Entry 7VB9 (electron microscopy, 3.45 A resolution); this record covers chains 7 and 6 of the 51 polymer chains in the assembly.

# Chain 7 (and 6)
Molecule: Light-harvesting protein B-875 alpha chain
Organism: Cereibacter sphaeroides 2.4.1
Notes: chain 6 of this document is another copy of the same molecule, construct and numbering; everything in this record applies to it too
Reference sequence: Q3J1A4 (LHA1_RHOS4); residues 1-58 here = UniProt positions 1-58
Sequence (58 residues; numbered 1 to 58; the number before each row is that of its first residue):
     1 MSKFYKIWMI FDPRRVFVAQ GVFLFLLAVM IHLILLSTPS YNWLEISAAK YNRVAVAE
Disordered / not traced: 47-58
Ligand contacts:
  - bacteriochlorophyll a (BCL), molecule 1: Ile7, Val16, Gln20, Phe23, Ile31
  - bacteriochlorophyll a (BCL), molecule 2: Gly21, Leu24, Phe25, Ala28, His32, Leu35, Tyr41, Trp43
  - bacteriochlorophyll a (BCL), molecule 3: Leu24, Leu27, Ala28, Ile31, His32, Leu35, Tyr41
  - spheroidene (SPO), molecule 1: Lys6, Ile7, Ile10
  - spheroidene (SPO), molecule 2: Phe17, Gln20, Phe23, Leu24, Leu27, Met30, Ile31, Ile34
Curated features (UniProtKB/Swiss-Prot):
  - binding site (a bacteriochlorophyll): His32

# Interface between chain 7 and chain 6
Pairs across the interface (13; chain 7 residue first):
  Trp43(7) - Trp43(6)
  Trp43(7) - Leu44(6)  hydrogen bond (backbone-backbone)
  Trp43(7) - Glu45(6)
  Leu44(7) - Trp43(6)  hydrogen bond (backbone-backbone)
  Leu44(7) - Leu44(6)
  Leu44(7) - Glu45(6)
  Leu44(7) - Ile46(6)  hydrogen bond (backbone-backbone)
  Glu45(7) - Trp43(6)
  Glu45(7) - Leu44(6)
  Glu45(7) - Glu45(6)
  Glu45(7) - Ile46(6)
  Ile46(7) - Leu44(6)  hydrogen bond (backbone-backbone)
  Ile46(7) - Glu45(6)

# Summary
Chain 7 and chain 6 each contribute 4 residues to their interface, with 4 hydrogen bonds. Main-chain hydrogen
bonds include Trp43(7)-Leu44(6) and Leu44(7)-Ile46(6). Bound to chain 7: 3 copies of bacteriochlorophyll a and
spheroidene. From UniProt: bacteriochlorophyll-binding residue His32(7) on chain 7.
Chain 7 and chain 6 are both Light-harvesting protein B-875 alpha chain (Cereibacter sphaeroides 2.4.1); the
structure, Rba sphaeroides PufY-KO RC-LH1 dimer type-2, was determined by electron microscopy together with
7VA9, 7VNM, 7VOR, 7VOT and 7VOY from the same study.
